8PBY - chains A and B; structure by electron microscopy, 3.70 A resolution.

Chain A:
Molecule: Mgp-operon protein 3
Organism: Mycoplasmoides genitalium G37
UniProtKB: P22747 (MGP3_MYCGE); the construct has insertions or renumbered stretches relative to UniProt, so the offset changes along the chain: 1-412 = UniProt 1-412; 416-1052 = UniProt 417-1053
Amino-acid sequence (1059 residues; row label = number of the first residue in the row; note: 3 numbers in that range are skipped by the numbering (no residue carries them; nothing is unmodelled there); a row labelled like 412A-412D holds insertion residues (412A, then the next letters in order)):
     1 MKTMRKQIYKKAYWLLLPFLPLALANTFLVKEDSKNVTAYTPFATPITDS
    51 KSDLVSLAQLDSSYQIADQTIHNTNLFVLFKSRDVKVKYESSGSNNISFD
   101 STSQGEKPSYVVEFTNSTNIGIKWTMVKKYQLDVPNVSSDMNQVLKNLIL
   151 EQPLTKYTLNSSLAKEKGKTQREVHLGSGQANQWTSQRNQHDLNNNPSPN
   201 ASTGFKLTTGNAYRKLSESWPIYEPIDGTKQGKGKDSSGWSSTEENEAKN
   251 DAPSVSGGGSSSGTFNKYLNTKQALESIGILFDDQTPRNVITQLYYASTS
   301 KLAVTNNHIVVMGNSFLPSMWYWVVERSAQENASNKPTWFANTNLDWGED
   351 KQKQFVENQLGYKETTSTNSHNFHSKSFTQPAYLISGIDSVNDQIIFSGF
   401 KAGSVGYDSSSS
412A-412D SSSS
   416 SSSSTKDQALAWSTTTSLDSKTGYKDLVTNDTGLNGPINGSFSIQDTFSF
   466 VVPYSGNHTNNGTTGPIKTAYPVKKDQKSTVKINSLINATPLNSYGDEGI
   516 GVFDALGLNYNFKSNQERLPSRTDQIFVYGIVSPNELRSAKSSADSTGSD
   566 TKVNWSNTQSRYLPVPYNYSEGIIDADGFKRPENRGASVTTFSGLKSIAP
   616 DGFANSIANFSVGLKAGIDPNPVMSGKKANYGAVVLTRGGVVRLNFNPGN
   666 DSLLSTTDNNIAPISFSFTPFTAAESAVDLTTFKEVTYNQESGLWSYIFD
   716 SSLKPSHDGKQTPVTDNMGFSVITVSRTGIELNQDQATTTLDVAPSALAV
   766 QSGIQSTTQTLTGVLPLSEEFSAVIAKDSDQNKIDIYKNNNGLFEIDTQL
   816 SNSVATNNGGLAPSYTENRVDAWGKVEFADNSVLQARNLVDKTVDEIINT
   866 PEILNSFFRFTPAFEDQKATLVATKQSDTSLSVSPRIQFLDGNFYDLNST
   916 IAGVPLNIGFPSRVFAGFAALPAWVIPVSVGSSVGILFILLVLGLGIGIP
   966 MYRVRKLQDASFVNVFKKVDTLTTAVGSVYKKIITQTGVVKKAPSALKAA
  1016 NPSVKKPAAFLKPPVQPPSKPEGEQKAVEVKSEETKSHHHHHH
Unresolved in the structure: 1-26, 256-260, 412A-412D, 937-1058
Differences from the reference sequence: expression tag (1053-1058)

Chain B:
Molecule: Adhesin P1
Organism: Mycoplasmoides genitalium G37
UniProtKB: P20796 (ADP1_MYCGE); residues 1-1444 here = UniProt positions 1-1444
Amino-acid sequence (1444 residues; row label = number of the first residue in the row):
     1 MHQPKKRLAKKSWAFLTAALTLGVITGVGGYFLFNQNKQRSSVSNFAYQP
    51 KQLSVKHQQAVDETLTPWTWNNNNFSSLKITGENPGSFGLVRSQNDNLNI
   101 SSVTKNSSDDNLKYLNAVEKYLDGQQNFAIRRYDNNGRALYDINLAKMEN
   151 PSTVQRGLNGEPIFDPFKGFGLTGNAPTDWNEIKGKVPVEVVQSPHSPNL
   201 YFVLLVPKVALEYHNLNNQVVKESLEVKATQSSFNPTQRLQKDSPVKDSS
   251 KQGEKLSETTASSMSSGMATSTRAKALKVEVERGSQSDSLLKNDFAKKPL
   301 KHKNSSGEVKLEAEKEFTEAWKPLLTTDQIAREKGMGATVVSFYDAPYSE
   351 NHTAFGLVDHIDPKKMVENYPPSWKTPKWNHHGIWDYNARNLLLQTTGFF
   401 NPRRHPEWFDEGQAKADNTSPGFKVGDTDHKKDGFKKNSSSPIALPFEAY
   451 FANIGNMVAIGNSVFIFGGNGHATKMFTTNPLSIGVFRIKYTDNFSKSSV
   501 TGWPYAVLFGGLINPQTNGLKDLPLGTNRWFEYVPRMAVSGVKWVGNQLV
   551 LAGTLTMGDTATVPRLKYDQLEKHLNLVAQGQGLLREDLQIFTPYGWANR
   601 PDIPVGAWLQDEMGSKFGPHYFLNNPDIQDNVNNDTVEALISSYKNTDKL
   651 KHVYPYRYSGLYAWQLFNWSNKLTNTPLSANFVNENSYAPNSLFAAILNE
   701 DLLTGLSDKIFYGKENEFAENEADRFNQLLSLNPNPNTNWARYLNVVQRF
   751 TTGPNLDSSTFDQFLDFLPWIGNGKPFSNSPSPSTSASSSTPLPTFSNIN
   801 VGVKSMITQHLNKENTRWVFIPNFSPDIWTGAGYRVQSANQKNGIPFEQV
   851 KPSNNSTPFDPNSDDNKVTPSGGSSKPTTYPALPNSISPTSDWINALTFT
   901 NKNNPQRNQLLLRSLLGTIPVLINKSGDSNDQFNKDSEQKWDKTETNEGN
   951 LPGFGEVNGLYNAALLHTYGFFGTNTNSTDPKIGFKADSSSSSSSTLVGS
  1001 GLNWTSQDVGNLVVINDTSFGFQLGGWFITFTDFIRPRTGYLGITLSSLQ
  1051 DQTIIWADQPWTSFKGSYLDSDGTPKSLWDPTALKSLPNSSTTYDTNPTL
  1101 SPSFQLYQPNKVKAYQTTNTYNKLIEPVDATSAATNMTSLLKLLTTKNIK
  1151 AKLGKGTASSQGNNNGGGVSQTINTITTTGNISEGLKEETSIQAETLKKF
  1201 FDSKQNNKSEIGIGDSTFTKMDGKLTGVVSTPLVNLINGQGATSDSDTEK
  1251 ISFKPGNQIDFNRLFTLPVTELFDPNTMFVYDQYVPLLVNLPSGFDQASI
  1301 RLKVISYSVENQTLGVRLEFKDPQTQQFIPVLNASSTGPQTVFQPFNQWA
  1351 DYVLPLIVTVPIVVIILSVTLGLTIGIPMHRNKKALQAGFDLSNKKVDVL
  1401 TKAVGSVFKEIINRTGISNAPKKLKQATPTKPTPKTPPKPPVKQ
Unresolved in the structure: 1-58, 783-788, 1350-1444
What the authors report for this chain:
  - conformationally variable residues (loop rearrangement): Gly-1241 to Asp-1245, Ile-1259 to Leu-1267

Chain A / chain B interface:
Contacting residue pairs (103; chain A residue first):
  Asp-434(A) / Trp-818(B)
  Lys-436(A) / Pro-822(B)
  Lys-436(A) / Glu-1189(B)
  Ser-458(A) / Asn-812(B)  hydrogen bond (backbone-side chain)
  Ser-458(A) / Glu-814(B)
  Ser-458(A) / Asn-815(B)
  Ile-459(A) / Asn-812(B)
  Ile-459(A) / Asn-815(B)
  Gln-460(A) / His-810(B)  hydrogen bond (side chain-backbone)
  Gln-460(A) / Asn-812(B)
  Gln-460(A) / Glu-814(B)
  Gln-460(A) / Asn-815(B)
  Gln-460(A) / Thr-816(B)  hydrogen bond
  Gln-460(A) / Phe-820(B)
  Gln-460(A) / Tyr-880(B)  hydrogen bond (backbone-side chain)
  Asp-461(A) / Gln-629(B)  hydrogen bond
  Asp-461(A) / Val-632(B)
  Asp-461(A) / Thr-898(B)
  Thr-462(A) / Val-632(B)
  Phe-463(A) / Val-632(B)  hydrophobic
  Pro-468(A) / Trp-818(B)
  Tyr-469(A) / Asn-815(B)
  Tyr-469(A) / Thr-816(B)
  His-473(A) / Trp-818(B)
  Thr-474(A) / Arg-817(B)
  Thr-474(A) / Trp-818(B)
  Asn-475(A) / Lys-813(B)  hydrogen bond (side chain-backbone)
  Asn-475(A) / Glu-814(B)
  Asn-475(A) / Asn-815(B)
  Asn-475(A) / Thr-816(B)
  Asn-475(A) / Arg-817(B)
  Asn-476(A) / Arg-817(B)  hydrogen bond (backbone-side chain)
  Gly-477(A) / Arg-817(B)
  Gly-477(A) / Trp-818(B)
  Gly-477(A) / Phe-824(B)
  Thr-478(A) / Phe-824(B)
  Tyr-525(A) / Asn-675(B)  hydrogen bond
  Phe-527(A) / Val-819(B)  hydrophobic
  Phe-527(A) / Phe-820(B)  hydrophobic
  Lys-528(A) / Val-819(B)
  Lys-528(A) / Phe-820(B)  hydrogen bond (side chain-backbone)
  Lys-528(A) / Ile-821(B)
  Lys-528(A) / Pro-822(B)
  Ser-529(A) / Lys-521(B)  hydrogen bond (backbone-side chain)
  Ser-529(A) / Ser-758(B)
  Asn-530(A) / Lys-521(B)
  Gln-531(A) / Lys-521(B)
  Tyr-582(A) / Thr-674(B)  hydrogen bond
  Tyr-582(A) / Thr-676(B)  hydrogen bond (side chain-backbone)
  Tyr-582(A) / Ser-679(B)
  Asn-583(A) / Thr-676(B)
  Ile-589(A) / Asn-681(B)
  Asp-590(A) / Lys-672(B)
  Asp-590(A) / Thr-674(B)
  Asp-592(A) / Lys-672(B)  salt bridge
  Phe-594(A) / Trp-664(B)
  Phe-594(A) / Leu-897(B)  hydrophobic
  Phe-594(A) / Thr-898(B)
  Arg-596(A) / Asn-668(B)  hydrogen bond (side chain-backbone)
  Pro-597(A) / Val-637(B)
  Pro-597(A) / Tyr-656(B)  hydrophobic
  Glu-598(A) / Ile-641(B)
  Glu-598(A) / Tyr-658(B)  hydrogen bond
  Arg-600(A) / Asn-634(B)
  Arg-600(A) / Val-637(B)
  Arg-600(A) / Glu-638(B)
  Ser-603(A) / Lys-645(B)
  Pro-615(A) / Ser-731(B)
  Pro-615(A) / Asn-733(B)
  Pro-685(A) / Ile-513(B)  hydrophobic
  Pro-685(A) / Asn-675(B)
  Pro-685(A) / Pro-677(B)
  Phe-686(A) / Pro-677(B)
  Thr-687(A) / Leu-744(B)
  Ala-688(A) / Leu-732(B)
  Ala-688(A) / Pro-734(B)
  Ala-689(A) / Pro-734(B)  hydrophobic
  Ala-689(A) / Arg-742(B)
  Glu-690(A) / Asn-745(B)
  Ala-692(A) / Asn-733(B)
  Arg-742(A) / Asp-701(B)
  Thr-743(A) / Asn-699(B)
  Gly-744(A) / Gln-548(B)  hydrogen bond (backbone-side chain)
  Gly-744(A) / Gln-748(B)
  Ile-745(A) / Arg-1036(B)
  Leu-756(A) / Arg-1036(B)
  Asp-757(A) / Arg-1036(B)  salt bridge
  Asp-757(A) / Pro-1037(B)
  Leu-763(A) / Asn-745(B)
  Ala-764(A) / Asn-745(B)
  Gln-766(A) / Arg-742(B)
  Gln-770(A) / Pro-736(B)
  Gln-770(A) / Asn-737(B)  hydrogen bond
  Asn-805(A) / Gly-705(B)
  Asn-806(A) / Asp-701(B)
  Leu-808(A) / Gly-705(B)
  Leu-808(A) / Leu-706(B)  hydrophobic
  Glu-861(A) / Glu-1310(B)
  Arg-874(A) / Leu-158(B)
  Phe-875(A) / Leu-158(B)
  Thr-876(A) / Leu-158(B)
  Pro-877(A) / Asp-493(B)
  Lys-883(A) / Asn-159(B)
Also at the interface, not in a pair above, chain A (68 interface residues in all): Gly-601, Ala-602, Ile-613, Asp-673, Val-758, Val-765, Ser-767, Glu-880
Also at the interface, not in a pair above, chain B (76 interface residues in all): Asp-522, Phe-667, Leu-678, Phe-682, Ser-707, Glu-715, Leu-729, Ala-741, Arg-749, Asp-757, Ile-807, Thr-808, Leu-811, Ile-894, Asn-895, Thr-1039, Ile-1192

Summary:
68 residues of chain A and 76 residues of chain B are in contact; the contacts include 16 hydrogen bonds and 2
salt bridges. Polar pairs include Asp-592(A)/Lys-672(B), Asp-757(A)/Arg-1036(B) and Ser-458(A)/Asn-812(B). The
paper reports conformational variability at Gly-1241(B) and Ile-1259(B).
Here chain A is Mgp-operon protein 3 and chain B is Adhesin P1, both from Mycoplasmoides genitalium G37. Entry
8PBY (Single particle cryo-EM of the P140-P110 heterodimer with an alternative conformation in the P140 stalk
of ...) was determined by electron microscopy together with 8PBX, 8PBZ, 8PC0 and 8PC1 from the same study.
